Entry 6VOG (electron microscopy, 4.35 A resolution (low resolution: residue-level contacts below are approximate; hydrogen-bond / salt-bridge calls are withheld)); this record covers chains A and d of the 9 polymer chains in the assembly.

== Chain A ==
Protein: ATP synthase subunit alpha, chloroplastic
Organism: Spinacia oleracea
Notes: EC 7.1.2.2
Reference sequence: P06450 (ATPA_SPIOL); residue numbers follow UniProt; this construct covers 1-507
Chain sequence (507 residues; row label = number of the first residue in the row):
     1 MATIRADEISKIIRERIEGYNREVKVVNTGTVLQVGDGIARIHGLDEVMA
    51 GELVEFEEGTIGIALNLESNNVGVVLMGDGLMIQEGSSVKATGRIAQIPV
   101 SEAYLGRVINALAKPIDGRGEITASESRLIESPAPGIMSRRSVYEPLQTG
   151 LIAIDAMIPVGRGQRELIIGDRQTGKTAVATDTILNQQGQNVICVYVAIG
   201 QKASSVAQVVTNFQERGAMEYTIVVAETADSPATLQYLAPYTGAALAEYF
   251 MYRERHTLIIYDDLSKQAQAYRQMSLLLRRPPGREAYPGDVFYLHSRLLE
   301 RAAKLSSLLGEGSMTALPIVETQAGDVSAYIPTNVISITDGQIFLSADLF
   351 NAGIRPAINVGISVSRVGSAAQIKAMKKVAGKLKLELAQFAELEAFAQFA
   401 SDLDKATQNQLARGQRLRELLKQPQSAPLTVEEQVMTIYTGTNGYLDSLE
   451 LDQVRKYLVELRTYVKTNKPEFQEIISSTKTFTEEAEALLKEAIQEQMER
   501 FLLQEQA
Disordered / not traced: 1-7, 504-507
Swiss-Prot annotation at these positions:
  - binding site (ATP): Gly170 to Thr177
  - site: Ser363 (Required for activity)
Ligand contacts:
  - ATP (adenosine-5'-triphosphate), molecule 1: Asp171, Arg172, Gln173, Thr174, Gly175, Lys176, Thr177, Ala178, Phe350, Arg355, Pro356, Gln423, Pro424, Gln425
  - ATP, molecule 2: Ile336, Ser337, Asp340, Val364, Ser365, Arg366

== Chain d ==
Protein: ATP synthase delta chain, chloroplastic
Organism: Spinacia oleracea
Reference sequence: P11402 (ATPD_SPIOL); residue numbers follow UniProt; this construct covers 1-257
Chain sequence (257 residues; row label = number of the first residue in the row):
     1 MAALQNPVALQSRTTTAVAALSTSSTTSTPKPFSLSFSSSTATFNPLRLK
    51 ILTASKLTAKPRGGALGTRMVDSTASRYASALADVADVTGTLEATNSDVE
   101 KLIRIFSEEPVYYFFANPVISIDNKRSVLDEIITTSGLQPHTANFINILI
   151 DSERINLVKEILNEFEDVFNKITGTEVAVVTSVVKLENDHLAQIAKGVQK
   201 ITGAKNVRIKTVIDPSLVAGFTIRYGNEGSKLVDMSVKKQLEEIAAQLEM
   251 DDVTLAV
Disordered / not traced: 1-71, 250-257

== How chain A and chain d interact ==
Contacting residue pairs (28):
  Glu8(A) - Arg104(d)
  Glu8(A) - Ile105(d)
  Glu8(A) - Glu108(d)
  Ile9(A) - Glu108(d)
  Ile9(A) - Val111(d)
  Ile9(A) - Ile132(d)
  Ile13(A) - Glu131(d)
  Ile13(A) - Ile132(d)
  Ile13(A) - Thr135(d)
  Arg14(A) - Glu108(d)
  Arg16(A) - Asn124(d)
  Arg16(A) - Ser127(d)
  Arg16(A) - Val128(d)
  Ile17(A) - Val111(d)
  Ile17(A) - Phe114(d)
  Ile17(A) - Val128(d)
  Glu18(A) - Pro110(d)
  Tyr20(A) - Phe114(d)
  Tyr20(A) - Asn124(d)
  Asn21(A) - Pro110(d)
  Asn21(A) - Tyr113(d)
  Asn21(A) - Phe114(d)
  Val24(A) - Tyr113(d)
  Val24(A) - Asn117(d)
  Lys25(A) - Tyr113(d)
  Thr31(A) - Val119(d)
  His43(A) - Asn117(d)
  His43(A) - Val119(d)
Also at the interface, not in a pair above, chain A (15 interface residues in all): Glu23, Leu33
Also at the interface, not in a pair above, chain d (18 interface residues in all): Pro118, Ile120, Ser136

== In short ==
15 residues of chain A face 18 of chain d across their interface. Bound to chain A: ATP. From UniProt: 8
ATP-binding residues on chain A.
Chain A is ATP synthase subunit alpha, chloroplastic and chain d is ATP synthase delta chain, chloroplastic,
both from Spinacia oleracea; the structure, Chloroplast ATP synthase (O2, CF1), was determined by electron
microscopy (same publication as 6VM1, 6VM4, 6VMB, 6VMD, 6VMG, 6VOF and 8 further entries).
